PDB entry 7UFI | electron microscopy, 3.40 A resolution | chains 1 and 7 of the 9 polymer chains in the assembly

# Chain 1 (and 7)
Protein: VchTnsC
From: Vibrio cholerae
Notes: chain 7 of this document is another copy of the same molecule, construct and numbering; everything in this record applies to it too
Sequence (311 residues; row label = number of the first residue in the row):
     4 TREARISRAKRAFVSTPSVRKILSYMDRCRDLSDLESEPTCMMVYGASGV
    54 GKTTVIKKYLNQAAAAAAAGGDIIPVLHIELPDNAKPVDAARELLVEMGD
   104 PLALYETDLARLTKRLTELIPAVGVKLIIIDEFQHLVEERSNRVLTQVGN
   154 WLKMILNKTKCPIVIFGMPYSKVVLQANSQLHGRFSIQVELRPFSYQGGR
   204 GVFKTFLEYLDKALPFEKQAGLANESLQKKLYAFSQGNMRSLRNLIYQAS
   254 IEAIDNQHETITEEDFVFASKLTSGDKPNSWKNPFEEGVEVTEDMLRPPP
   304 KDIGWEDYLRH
Small-molecule neighbours:
  - ATP (adenosine-5'-triphosphate), molecule 1: Lys13, Ala15, Phe16, Val17, Ser18, Ala50, Ser51, Gly52, Val53, Gly54, Lys55, Thr56, Thr57, Phe209, Leu213, Met242, Arg243, Arg246
  - ATP, molecule 2: Glu41, Gln183, Arg187

# Chain 1 / chain 7 interface
Contacting residue pairs (49):
  Lys13(1) with Ser40(7); Glu41(7)
  Arg14(1) with Asp37(7), salt bridge; Ser40(7), hydrogen bond
  Ser51(1) with Ser182(7), hydrogen bond (side chain-backbone); Gln183(7)
  Glu83(1) with Asn160(7)
  Pro85(1) with Met157(7), hydrophobic
  Asp86(1) with Asn153(7), hydrogen bond; Met157(7)
  Asn87(1) with Gln150(7)
  Asp92(1) with Ala113(7)
  Arg95(1) with Asp111(7), salt bridge; Arg114(7)
  Leu107(1) with Arg114(7), hydrogen bond (backbone-side chain)
  Tyr108(1) with Arg114(7), hydrogen bond (backbone-side chain)
  Thr110(1) with Arg114(7)
  Glu135(1) with Lys156(7), salt bridge; Gln183(7)
  Gln137(1) with Gln183(7), hydrogen bond
  His138(1) with Asn153(7); Lys156(7)
  Glu142(1) with Thr149(7); Gln150(7)
  Met171(1) with Gln183(7)
  Arg243(1) with Glu41(7), salt bridge; Gly186(7); Arg187(7)
  Asn247(1) with Ser189(7), hydrogen bond
  Tyr250(1) with Leu35(7)
  Gln251(1) with Arg31(7), hydrogen bond; Thr43(7)
  Ile254(1) with Arg31(7); Leu35(7), hydrophobic
  Glu255(1) with Arg31(7), salt bridge
  Phe271(1) with Tyr28(7)
  Leu275(1) with Tyr28(7); Arg31(7); Ile190(7)
  Thr276(1) with Ser189(7)
  Gly278(1) with Ser189(7), hydrogen bond (backbone-backbone); Gln191(7)
  Asp279(1) with His185(7), hydrogen bond (backbone-side chain); Ser189(7); Gln191(7)
  Asp310(1) with Ala180(7); Ser182(7), hydrogen bond (side chain-backbone)
  Arg313(1) with Gln179(7), hydrogen bond (side chain-backbone); Ala180(7), hydrogen bond (side chain-backbone)
Interface residues without a listed pair, chain 1 (35 interface residues in all): Ile9, Lys55, Val99, Arg143, Ser277
Interface residues without a listed pair, chain 7 (31 interface residues in all): Glu39, Lys117, Arg146, Asn181, Phe188

# Summary
The interface between chain 1 and chain 7 involves 35 residues on one side and 31 on the other; the contacts
include 13 hydrogen bonds and 5 salt bridges. Polar contacts include Arg14(1)-Asp37(7), Arg95(1)-Asp111(7) and
Glu135(1)-Lys156(7). Ligands of chain 1: ATP.
Both chains are VchTnsC (Vibrio cholerae). Entry 7UFI (VchTnsC AAA+ ATPase with DNA, single heptamer) was
determined by electron microscopy together with 7RZY and 7UFM from the same study.
